Entry 9G9E (electron microscopy, 2.87 A resolution); this record covers chains A and D of the 9 polymer chains in the assembly.

Chain A:
Protein: CRISPR system single-strand-specific deoxyribonuclease Cas10/Csm1 (subtype III-A)
Source organism: Enterococcus italicus DSM 15952
Notes: EC 3.1.-.-, 2.7.7.-
Reference sequence: E6LHV7 (CAS10_ENTI1); residues 2-755 here = UniProt positions 2-755
Sequence (774 residues; each row starts with the number of its first residue; numbers below 1 keep their minus sign (Met-18 is residue -18)):
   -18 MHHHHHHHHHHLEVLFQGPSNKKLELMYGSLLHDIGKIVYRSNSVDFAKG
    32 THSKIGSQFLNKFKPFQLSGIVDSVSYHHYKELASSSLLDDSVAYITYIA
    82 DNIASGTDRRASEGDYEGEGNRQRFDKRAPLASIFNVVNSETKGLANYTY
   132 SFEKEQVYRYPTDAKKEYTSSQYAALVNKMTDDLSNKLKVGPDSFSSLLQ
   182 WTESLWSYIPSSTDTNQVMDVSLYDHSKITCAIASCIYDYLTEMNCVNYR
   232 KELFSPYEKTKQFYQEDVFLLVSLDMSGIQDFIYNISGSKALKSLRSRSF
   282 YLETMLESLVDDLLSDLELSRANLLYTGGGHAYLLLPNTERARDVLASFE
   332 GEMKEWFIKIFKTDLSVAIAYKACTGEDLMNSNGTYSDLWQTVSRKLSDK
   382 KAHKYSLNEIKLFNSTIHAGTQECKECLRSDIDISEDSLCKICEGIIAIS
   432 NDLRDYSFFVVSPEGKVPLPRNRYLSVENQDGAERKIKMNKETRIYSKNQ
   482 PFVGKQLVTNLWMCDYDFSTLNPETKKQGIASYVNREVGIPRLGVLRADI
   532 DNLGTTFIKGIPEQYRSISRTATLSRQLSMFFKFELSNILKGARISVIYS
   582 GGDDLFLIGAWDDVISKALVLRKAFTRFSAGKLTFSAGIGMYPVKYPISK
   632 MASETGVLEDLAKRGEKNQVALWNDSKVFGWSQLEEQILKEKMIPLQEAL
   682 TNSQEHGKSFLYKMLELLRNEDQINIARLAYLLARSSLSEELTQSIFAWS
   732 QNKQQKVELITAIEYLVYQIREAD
Unresolved in the structure: -18 to 1, 25-30, 65-69, 88-105, 134-138, 484-487, 754-755
Differences from the reference sequence: initiating methionine (-18); expression tag (-17 to 1)
UniProt features mapped onto this chain:
  - mutagenesis: His14 to Asp15 (Wild-type synthesis of the cA6 activator), Asp584 to Asp585 (No longer synthesizes the cA6 activator)
Cystine bridges: Cys421-Cys424
Ion coordination: Mg2+ site 1: Asp530, Asp584 (together with AMPNPP); Mg2+ site 2: Asp530, Ile531, Asp584 (together with AMPNPP)
Residues lining bound ligands:
  - AMPNPP (ZAN; 5'-O-[(S)-hydroxy{[(S)-hydroxy(phosphonooxy)phosphoryl]amino}phosphoryl]adenosine), molecule 1: Asp256, Met257, Ser258, Gly259, Ile260, Gln261, Ile264, Tyr265, Ser280, Leu283, Glu284, Gly310, Gly311, Lys382, Tyr580, Asp585
  - AMPNPP (ZAN), molecule 2: Tyr307, His312, Tyr314, Asp530, Ile531, Asp532, Asn533, Leu534, Gly535, Phe538, Ser556, Leu559, Ser560, Gly583, Asp584, Lys644, Lys648

Chain D:
Protein: CRISPR system Cms endoribonuclease Csm3
Source organism: Enterococcus italicus DSM 15952
Notes: EC 3.1.-.-
Reference sequence: E6LHV5 (CSM3_ENTI1); residues 1-214 here = UniProt positions 1-214
Sequence (214 residues; each row starts with the number of its first residue):
     1 MYSKIRIVGKIDVLTGLHIGGGGETSMIGAIASPVVRDPYSRLPIIPGSS
    51 IKGKMRSLLAKHIGLIPGQKMHNQDAPEILRLFGSSQKGAIQSSRLQISD
   101 AFFSKASQEEFDKKDLAYTETKFENTISRLTAVANPRQIERVTRGASFDF
   151 HIIYNVENINEVMADFENIKTAIHLLENDYLGGGGTRGNGRIRFVIDSID
   201 TVVGDFDSSNLSIK
Unresolved in the structure: 22-28, 65-74
Differences from the reference sequence: engineered mutation Ala32 (Asp in E6LHV5)

Chain A / chain D interface:
Residue-residue contacts (12):
  Glu686(A) - Pro136(D)
  Ser690(A) - Gln138(D)  hydrogen bond
  Tyr693(A) - Ala30(D)
  Tyr693(A) - Ala32(D)  hydrophobic
  Tyr693(A) - Gln138(D)
  Leu696(A) - Ala30(D)
  Glu697(A) - Thr121(D)
  Arg700(A) - Gly29(D)
  Arg700(A) - Ile31(D)
  Glu745(A) - Gly29(D)
  Glu745(A) - Ala30(D)
  Val748(A) - Ala30(D)  hydrophobic
Interface residues without a listed pair, chain A (9 interface residues in all): Tyr749
Interface residues without a listed pair, chain D (8 interface residues in all): Arg42

Summary:
9 residues of chain A and 8 residues of chain D are in contact; the contacts include 1 hydrogen bond. Its one
hydrogen-bonded contact is Ser690(A)-Gln138(D). Chain A binds AMPNPP. Curated annotation (UniProt) lists 4
mutagenesis sites on chain A.
Here chain A is CRISPR system single-strand-specific deoxyribonuclease Cas10/Csm1 (subtype III-A) and chain D
is CRISPR system Cms endoribonuclease Csm3, both from Enterococcus italicus DSM 15952. Entry 9G9E (CryoEM
structure of Enterococcus italicus Csm-crRNA complex bound to AMPNPP) was determined by electron microscopy
(same publication as 9G9A, 9G9B, 9G9C, 9G9D, 9G9F, 9G9G and 4 further entries).
